PDB entry 5L5H | X-ray diffraction, 2.60 A resolution | chains R and S of the 28 polymer chains in the assembly

# Chain R
Molecule: Proteasome subunit alpha type-5
From: Saccharomyces cerevisiae (strain ATCC 204508 / S288c)
Notes: EC 3.4.25.1
UniProtKB: P32379 (PSA5_YEAST); residues -7 to 252 here correspond to UniProt positions 1-260 (UniProt number = residue number + 8)
Chain sequence (260 residues; numbered -7 to 252; the number before each row is that of its first residue; numbers below 1 keep their minus sign (Met-7 is residue -7)):
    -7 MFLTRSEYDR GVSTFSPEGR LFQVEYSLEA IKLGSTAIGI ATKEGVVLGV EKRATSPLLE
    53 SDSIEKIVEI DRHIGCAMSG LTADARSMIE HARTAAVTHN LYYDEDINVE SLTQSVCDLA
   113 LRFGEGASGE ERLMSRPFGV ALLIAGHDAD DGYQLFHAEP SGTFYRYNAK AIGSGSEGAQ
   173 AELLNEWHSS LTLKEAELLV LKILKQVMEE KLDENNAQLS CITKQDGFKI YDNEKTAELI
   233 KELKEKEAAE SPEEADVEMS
Disordered / not traced: -7 to 0, 118-124, 243-252

# Chain S
Molecule: Proteasome subunit alpha type-6
From: Saccharomyces cerevisiae (strain ATCC 204508 / S288c)
Notes: EC 3.4.25.1
UniProtKB: P40302 (PSA6_YEAST); residues 0-233 here correspond to UniProt positions 1-234 (UniProt number = residue number + 1)
Chain sequence (234 residues; each row starts with the number of its first residue; numbering starts at 0):
     0 MFRNNYDGDT VTFSPTGRLF QVEYALEAIK QGSVTVGLRS NTHAVLVALK RNADELSSYQ
    60 KKIIKCDEHM GLSLAGLAPD ARVLSNYLRQ QCNYSSLVFN RKLAVERAGH LLCDKAQKNT
   120 QSYGGRPYGV GLLIIGYDKS GAHLLEFQPS GNVTELYGTA IGARSQGAKT YLERTLDTFI
   180 KIDGNPDELI KAGVEAISQS LRDESLTVDN LSIAIVGKDT PFTIYDGEAV AKYI
Disordered / not traced: 0-2
Swiss-Prot annotation at these positions:
  - modified residue: Ser13 (Phosphoserine)
  - cross-link: Lys190 (Glycyl lysine isopeptide (Lys-Gly) (interchain with G-Cter in ubiquitin))

# Interface between chain R and chain S
Contacting residue pairs (44; chain R residue first):
  Arg2(R) - Gly7(S)
  Ser5(R) - Arg125(S)
  Thr6(R) - Gly7(S)
  Thr6(R) - Gln20(S)
  Phe7(R) - Gln20(S)  hydrogen bond (backbone-side chain)
  Phe7(R) - Tyr23(S)
  Phe7(R) - Leu76(S)  hydrophobic
  Phe7(R) - Arg125(S)
  Phe7(R) - Pro126(S)
  Phe7(R) - Gly128(S)
  Ser8(R) - Tyr23(S)
  Pro9(R) - Tyr23(S)  hydrophobic
  Pro9(R) - Glu26(S)
  Glu10(R) - Glu26(S)
  Glu10(R) - Gln30(S)
  Gly11(R) - Tyr23(S)
  Gly11(R) - Ala27(S)
  Leu13(R) - Arg125(S)
  Gln106(R) - Arg81(S)  hydrogen bond
  Asp110(R) - Arg81(S)  salt bridge
  Leu113(R) - Pro78(S)  hydrophobic
  Leu113(R) - Asp79(S)
  Leu113(R) - Arg125(S)
  Ser153(R) - Pro78(S)
  Gly154(R) - Pro78(S)
  Thr155(R) - Gln59(S)
  Phe156(R) - Gln59(S)
  Tyr157(R) - Arg50(S)
  Tyr157(R) - Ala52(S)
  Tyr157(R) - Ser56(S)
  Tyr157(R) - Ser57(S)
  Tyr157(R) - Gln59(S)
  Arg158(R) - Ser56(S)
  Arg158(R) - Ser57(S)  hydrogen bond (backbone-backbone)
  Tyr159(R) - Ala52(S)
  Tyr159(R) - Asp53(S)
  Tyr159(R) - Leu55(S)
  Tyr159(R) - Ser56(S)
  Asn160(R) - Leu55(S)  hydrogen bond (backbone-backbone)
  Ala161(R) - Leu55(S)
  Gln172(R) - Asp53(S)  hydrogen bond
  Gln172(R) - Leu55(S)
  Leu176(R) - Leu55(S)  hydrophobic
  Trp179(R) - Leu55(S)  hydrophobic
Also at the interface, not in a pair above, chain R (27 interface residues in all): Gly3, Glu117, Leu175
Also at the interface, not in a pair above, chain S (25 interface residues in all): Asp6, Ala24, Asn51, Glu54, Gly123

# In short
27 residues of chain R and 25 residues of chain S are in contact, with 5 hydrogen bonds and 1 salt bridge.
Polar pairs include Asp110(R)-Arg81(S), Phe7(R)-Gln20(S) and Gln106(R)-Arg81(S).
Here chain R is Proteasome subunit alpha type-5 and chain S is Proteasome subunit alpha type-6, both from
Saccharomyces cerevisiae (strain ATCC 204508 / S288c). Entry 5L5H (Yeast 20S proteasome with human beta5i
(1-138) and human beta6 (97-111; 118-133) in complex with PR-924) was determined by X-ray diffraction (same
publication as 5L52, 5L54, 5L55, 5L5A, 5L5B, 5L5D and 30 further entries).
